PDB entry 5OE5 | X-ray diffraction, 1.74 A resolution | chain A

[Chain A]
Name: Anthranilate--CoA ligase
Organism: Pseudomonas aeruginosa PAO1
Notes: EC 6.2.1.32
UniProtKB: Q9I4X3 (PQSA_PSEAE); residues 1-399 here = UniProt positions 1-399
Amino-acid sequence (407 residues; numbered 1 to 407; the number before each row is that of its first residue):
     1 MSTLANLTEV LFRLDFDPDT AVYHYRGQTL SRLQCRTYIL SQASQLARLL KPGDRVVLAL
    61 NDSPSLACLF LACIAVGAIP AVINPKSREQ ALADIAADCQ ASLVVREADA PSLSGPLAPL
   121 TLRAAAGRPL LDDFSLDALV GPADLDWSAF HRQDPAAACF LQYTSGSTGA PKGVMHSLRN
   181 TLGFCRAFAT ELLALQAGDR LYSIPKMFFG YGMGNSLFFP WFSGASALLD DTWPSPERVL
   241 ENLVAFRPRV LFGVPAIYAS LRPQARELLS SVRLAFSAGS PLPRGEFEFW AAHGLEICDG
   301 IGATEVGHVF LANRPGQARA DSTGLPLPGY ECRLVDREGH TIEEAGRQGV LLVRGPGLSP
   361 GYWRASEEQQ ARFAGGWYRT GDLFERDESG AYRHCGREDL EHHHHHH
Unresolved in the structure: 1, 115-118, 165-168, 400-407
Differences from the reference sequence: expression tag (400-407)
UniProt features mapped onto this chain:
  - binding site (AMP): Leu161 to Lys172
Residues lining bound ligands: anthraniloyl-AMP (3UK; 5'-O-[(S)-[(2-aminobenzoyl)oxy](hydroxy)phosphoryl]adenosine): Thr164, Phe209, Gly210, Tyr211, Ser277, Ala278, Gly279, Ser280, Pro281, Asp299, Gly300, Ile301, Gly302, Ala303, Thr304, Glu305, Gly307, His308, Val309, Thr380, Asp382, His394, Arg397

[Overview]
Ligands of chain A: anthraniloyl-AMP. UniProt lists 12 AMP-binding residues.
Chain A is Anthranilate--CoA ligase (Pseudomonas aeruginosa PAO1); the structure, Crystal structure of the
N-terminal domain of PqsA in complex with anthraniloyl-AMP (crystal form 3), was determined by X-ray
diffraction (same publication as 5OE3, 5OE4 and 5OE6).
